Entry 7E7D (electron microscopy, 3.20 A resolution); this record covers chains B and C of the 3 polymer chains in the assembly.

Chain B (and C):
Name: Spike glycoprotein, Collagen alpha-1(I) chain
Organism: Severe acute respiratory syndrome coronavirus 2
Notes: chain C of this document is another copy of the same molecule, construct and numbering; everything in this record applies to it too
UniProtKB: chimeric construct of P0DTC2, P02452: residues 1-1211 from P0DTC2 (SPIKE_SARS2) positions 1-1211 (same numbers); residues 1214-1520 from P02452 positions 1156-1462 (UniProt number = residue number - 58)
Chain sequence (1520 residues; each row starts with the number of its first residue):
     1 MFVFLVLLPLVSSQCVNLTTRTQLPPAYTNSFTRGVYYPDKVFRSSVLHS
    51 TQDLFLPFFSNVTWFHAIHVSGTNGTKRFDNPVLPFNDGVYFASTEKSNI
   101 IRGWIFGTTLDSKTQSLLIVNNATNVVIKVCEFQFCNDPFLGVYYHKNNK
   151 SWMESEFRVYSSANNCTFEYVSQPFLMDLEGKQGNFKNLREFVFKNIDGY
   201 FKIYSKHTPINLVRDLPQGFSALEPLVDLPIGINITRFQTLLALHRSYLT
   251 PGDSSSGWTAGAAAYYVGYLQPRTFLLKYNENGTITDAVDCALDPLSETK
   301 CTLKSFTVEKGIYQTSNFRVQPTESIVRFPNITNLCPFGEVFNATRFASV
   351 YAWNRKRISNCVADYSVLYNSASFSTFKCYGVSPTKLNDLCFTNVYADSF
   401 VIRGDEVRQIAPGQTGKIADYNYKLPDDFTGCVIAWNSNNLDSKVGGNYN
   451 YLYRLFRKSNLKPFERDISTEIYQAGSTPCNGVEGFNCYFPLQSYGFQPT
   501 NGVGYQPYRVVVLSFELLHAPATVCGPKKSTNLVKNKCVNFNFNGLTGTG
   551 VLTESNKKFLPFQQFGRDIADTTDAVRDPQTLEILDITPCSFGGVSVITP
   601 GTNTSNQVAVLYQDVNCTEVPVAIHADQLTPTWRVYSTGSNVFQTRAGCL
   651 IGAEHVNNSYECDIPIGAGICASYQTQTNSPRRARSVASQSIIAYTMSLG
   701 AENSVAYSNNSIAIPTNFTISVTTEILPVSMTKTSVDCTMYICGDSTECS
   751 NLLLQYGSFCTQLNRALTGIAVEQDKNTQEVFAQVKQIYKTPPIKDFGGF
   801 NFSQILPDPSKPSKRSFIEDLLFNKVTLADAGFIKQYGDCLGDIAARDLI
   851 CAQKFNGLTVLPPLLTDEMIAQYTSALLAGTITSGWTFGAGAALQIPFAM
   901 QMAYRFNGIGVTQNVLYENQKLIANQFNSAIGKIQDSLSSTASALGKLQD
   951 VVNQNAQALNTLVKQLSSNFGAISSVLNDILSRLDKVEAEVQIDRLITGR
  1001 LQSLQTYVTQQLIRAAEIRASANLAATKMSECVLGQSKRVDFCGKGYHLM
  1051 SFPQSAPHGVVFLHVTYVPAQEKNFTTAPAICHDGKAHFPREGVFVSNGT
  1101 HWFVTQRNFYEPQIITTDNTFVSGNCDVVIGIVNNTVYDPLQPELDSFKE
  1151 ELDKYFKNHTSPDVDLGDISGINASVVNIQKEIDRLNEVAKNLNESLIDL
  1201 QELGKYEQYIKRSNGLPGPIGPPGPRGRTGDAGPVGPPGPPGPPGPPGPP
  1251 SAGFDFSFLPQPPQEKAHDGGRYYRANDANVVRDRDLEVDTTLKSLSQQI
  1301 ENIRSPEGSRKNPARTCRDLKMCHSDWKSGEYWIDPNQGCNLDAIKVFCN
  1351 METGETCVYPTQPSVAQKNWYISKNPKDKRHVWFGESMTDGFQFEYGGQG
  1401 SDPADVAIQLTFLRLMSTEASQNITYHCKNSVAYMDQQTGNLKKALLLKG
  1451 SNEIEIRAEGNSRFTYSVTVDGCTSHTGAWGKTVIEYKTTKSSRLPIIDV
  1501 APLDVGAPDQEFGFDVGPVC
Not modelled in the structure: 1-13, 19-25, 71-75, 145-152, 176-185, 247-258, 677-688, 1148-1520
Sequence notes: linker (1212-1213); variant Asn1277 (Asp1219 in P02452), Lys1449 (Gln1391 in P02452), Ser1492 (Thr1434 in P02452)
Disulfides: Cys15-Cys136, Cys131-Cys166, Cys291-Cys301, Cys336-Cys361, Cys379-Cys432, Cys391-Cys525, Cys480-Cys488, Cys617-Cys649, Cys662-Cys671, Cys738-Cys760, Cys743-Cys749, Cys840-Cys851, Cys1032-Cys1043, Cys1082-Cys1126
Glycans and other covalent adducts: N-acetylglucosamine (NAG) linked to Asn17, Asn61, Asn122, Asn165, Asn234, Asn282, Asn331, Asn343, Asn603, Asn616, Asn657, Asn709, Asn717, Asn801, Asn1074, Asn1098, Asn1134
Ligand contacts:
  - Elaidic acid (ELA), molecule 1: Cys336, Pro337, Phe338, Val341, Phe342, Ile358, Ala363, Tyr365, Leu368, Tyr369, Phe374, Phe377, Leu387, Phe392, Val395, Ile434, Leu513, Phe515, Val524
  - Elaidic acid (ELA), molecule 2: Arg408, Gln409, Thr415, Gly416
UniProt features mapped onto this chain:
  - region: Asn280 to Cys301 (Putative superantigen), Arg403 to Asp405 (Integrin-binding motif), Asn448 to Phe456 (Immunodominant HLA epitope recognized by the CD8+), Pro681 to Ala684 (Putative superantigen), Ser816 to Tyr837 (Fusion peptide 1), Lys835 to Phe855 (Fusion peptide 2), Asp1163 to Glu1202 (Heptad repeat 2), Ser1251 to Ala1276 (Nonhelical region (C-terminal))
  - site (Cleavage): Arg685, Ser686, Arg815, Ser816
  - glycosylation: Asn17 (N-linked (GlcNAc...) (complex) asparagine), Asn61 (N-linked (GlcNAc...) (hybrid) asparagine), Asn74 (N-linked (GlcNAc...) (complex) asparagine), Asn122 (N-linked (GlcNAc...) (hybrid) asparagine), Asn149 (N-linked (GlcNAc...) (complex) asparagine), Asn165 (N-linked (GlcNAc...) (complex) asparagine), Asn234 (N-linked (GlcNAc...) (high mannose) asparagine), Asn282 (N-linked (GlcNAc...) (complex) asparagine), Thr323 (O-linked (GalNAc) threonine), Ser325 (O-linked (HexNAc...) serine), Asn331 (N-linked (GlcNAc...) (complex) asparagine), Asn343 (N-linked (GlcNAc...) (complex) asparagine), Asn603 (N-linked (GlcNAc...) (hybrid) asparagine), Asn616 (N-linked (GlcNAc...) (complex) asparagine), Asn657 (N-linked (GlcNAc...) (complex) asparagine), Thr676 (O-linked (GlcNAc...) threonine), Thr678 (O-linked (GlcNAc...) threonine), Asn709 (N-linked (GlcNAc...) (high mannose) asparagine), Asn717 (N-linked (GlcNAc...) (hybrid) asparagine), Asn801 (N-linked (GlcNAc...) (hybrid) asparagine) and 7 more in UniProt
  - binding site (Ca(2+)): Asp1335, Asn1337, Gln1338, Cys1340, Asp1343
  - modified residue: Pro1217 (4-hydroxyproline), Pro1222 (3-hydroxyproline), Pro1223 (4-hydroxyproline), Pro1237 (3-hydroxyproline), Pro1238 (4-hydroxyproline), Pro1240 (3-hydroxyproline), Pro1241 (4-hydroxyproline), Pro1243 (3-hydroxyproline), Pro1244 (4-hydroxyproline), Pro1247 (4-hydroxyproline), Pro1250 (4-hydroxyproline), Lys1266 (Allysine)

Chain B / chain C interface:
Contacting residue pairs (228; chain B residue first):
  Gln52(B) - Asn751(C)  hydrogen bond
  Gln52(B) - Leu754(C)
  Gln314(B) - Leu861(C)
  Ser316(B) - Asp737(C)
  Asn317(B) - Asp737(C)  hydrogen bond
  Asn317(B) - Met740(C)
  Arg355(B) - Tyr200(C)  hydrogen bond
  Arg355(B) - Pro230(C)
  Gly381(B) - Arg983(C)  hydrogen bond (backbone-side chain)
  Val382(B) - Arg983(C)
  Ser383(B) - Arg983(C)  hydrogen bond (backbone-backbone)
  Ser383(B) - Leu984(C)
  Ser383(B) - Asp985(C)  hydrogen bond (side chain-backbone)
  Ser383(B) - Glu988(C)  hydrogen bond
  Thr385(B) - Asp985(C)  hydrogen bond
  Lys386(B) - Leu981(C)
  Lys386(B) - Ser982(C)
  Lys386(B) - Arg983(C)
  Lys386(B) - Leu984(C)
  Leu390(B) - Ser982(C)
  Tyr396(B) - Tyr200(C)
  Tyr396(B) - Pro230(C)
  Arg403(B) - Ser373(C)
  Asp405(B) - Ser373(C)
  Asp405(B) - Phe374(C)
  Asp405(B) - Ser375(C)
  Arg408(B) - Phe374(C)  hydrogen bond (side chain-backbone)
  Arg408(B) - Ser375(C)
  Arg408(B) - Phe377(C)
  Gly413(B) - Pro384(C)
  Gly413(B) - Thr385(C)
  Gln414(B) - Thr385(C)
  Thr415(B) - Tyr365(C)  hydrogen bond
  Thr415(B) - Tyr369(C)
  Thr415(B) - Phe377(C)
  Thr415(B) - Pro384(C)
  Gly416(B) - Tyr369(C)
  Lys417(B) - Tyr369(C)
  Asp420(B) - Tyr369(C)
  Tyr421(B) - Ser366(C)  hydrogen bond
  Tyr421(B) - Tyr369(C)  hydrophobic
  Leu455(B) - Tyr369(C)
  Leu455(B) - Asn370(C)
  Pro463(B) - Asp198(C)
  Pro463(B) - Gly199(C)
  Phe464(B) - Asp198(C)
  Phe464(B) - Gly232(C)
  Glu465(B) - Gly232(C)
  Glu465(B) - Asn234(C)
  Arg466(B) - Gly232(C)  hydrogen bond (backbone-backbone)
  Ile468(B) - Gln115(C)
  Ile468(B) - Glu132(C)
  Glu471(B) - Lys113(C)
  Val503(B) - Val503(C)  hydrophobic
  Tyr505(B) - Ser373(C)
  Leu517(B) - Arg983(C)
  Leu518(B) - Asp979(C)
  Gly545(B) - Ser982(C)  hydrogen bond (backbone-side chain)
  Leu546(B) - Asp979(C)
  Thr547(B) - Asn978(C)  hydrogen bond (backbone-side chain)
  Thr547(B) - Ser982(C)  hydrogen bond
  Gly548(B) - Asn978(C)
  Thr549(B) - Asp745(C)
  Asn556(B) - Asp843(C)
  Lys557(B) - Asp843(C)
  Lys557(B) - Ala846(C)
  Lys558(B) - Phe43(C)
  Phe559(B) - Phe43(C)  hydrophobic
  Phe562(B) - Lys41(C)
  Gln563(B) - Lys41(C)
  Gln563(B) - Val42(C)
  Gln563(B) - Phe43(C)
  Phe565(B) - Phe43(C)  hydrogen bond (backbone-backbone)
  Gly566(B) - Phe43(C)
  Arg567(B) - Val42(C)
  Arg567(B) - Phe43(C)  hydrogen bond (backbone-backbone)
  Asp568(B) - Ala846(C)
  Ile569(B) - Val47(C)  hydrophobic
  Ile569(B) - Val963(C)  hydrophobic
  Ile569(B) - Ser967(C)
  Ala570(B) - Val963(C)
  Ala570(B) - Leu966(C)
  Ala570(B) - Ser967(C)
  Asp571(B) - Ser967(C)
  Asp571(B) - Ser975(C)
  Asp571(B) - Val976(C)
  Asp574(B) - Ala846(C)
  Asp586(B) - Gly842(C)
  Asp586(B) - Asp843(C)  hydrogen bond (side chain-backbone)
  Thr588(B) - Tyr837(C)  hydrogen bond
  Pro589(B) - Tyr837(C)
  Pro589(B) - Phe855(C)
  Cys590(B) - Asp745(C)  hydrogen bond
  Ser591(B) - Met740(C)
  Ser591(B) - Asp745(C)  hydrogen bond
  Phe592(B) - Tyr837(C)  hydrophobic
  Phe592(B) - Lys854(C)
  Phe592(B) - Phe855(C)  hydrophobic
  Gln613(B) - Leu861(C)
  Asp614(B) - Phe833(C)
  Asp614(B) - Ile834(C)
  Asp614(B) - Lys835(C)  hydrogen bond (side chain-backbone)
  Asp614(B) - Gln836(C)
  Asp614(B) - Tyr837(C)
  Asp614(B) - Lys854(C)  salt bridge
  Asp614(B) - Thr859(C)
  Asn616(B) - Gln836(C)
  Glu619(B) - Gln836(C)
  Glu619(B) - Tyr837(C)
  Glu619(B) - Gly838(C)  hydrogen bond (side chain-backbone)
  Arg646(B) - Gly832(C)
  Arg646(B) - Ile834(C)
  Arg646(B) - Thr866(C)
  Ala647(B) - Ile834(C)
  Ala647(B) - Pro862(C)  hydrophobic
  Gly648(B) - Ile834(C)
  Pro665(B) - Leu864(C)  hydrophobic
  Gly667(B) - Pro863(C)
  Gly667(B) - Leu864(C)
  Ala668(B) - Pro863(C)  hydrogen bond (backbone-backbone)
  Ala668(B) - Leu864(C)
  Ala668(B) - Thr866(C)
  Gly669(B) - Leu864(C)  hydrogen bond (backbone-backbone)
  Gly669(B) - Thr866(C)
  Gly669(B) - Met869(C)
  Ile670(B) - Leu864(C)
  Cys671(B) - Leu864(C)  hydrophobic
  Thr696(B) - Met869(C)
  Met697(B) - Leu864(C)  hydrophobic
  Met697(B) - Leu865(C)  hydrophobic
  Met697(B) - Met869(C)  hydrophobic
  Leu699(B) - Lys786(C)  hydrogen bond (backbone-side chain)
  Leu699(B) - Ile788(C)  hydrophobic
  Leu699(B) - Met869(C)
  Leu699(B) - Gln872(C)
  Leu699(B) - Tyr873(C)  hydrogen bond (backbone-side chain)
  Gly700(B) - Lys786(C)
  Ala701(B) - Lys786(C)  hydrogen bond (backbone-backbone)
  Ala701(B) - Gln787(C)
  Ala701(B) - Ile788(C)  hydrogen bond (backbone-backbone)
  Glu702(B) - Ile788(C)
  Asn703(B) - Gln787(C)  hydrogen bond
  Asn703(B) - Ile788(C)  hydrogen bond (backbone-backbone)
  Asn703(B) - Tyr789(C)
  Asn703(B) - Lys790(C)  hydrogen bond (backbone-backbone)
  Val705(B) - Tyr789(C)  hydrophobic
  Val705(B) - Thr883(C)
  Val705(B) - Gln895(C)
  Ala706(B) - Gln895(C)
  Tyr707(B) - Asp796(C)  hydrogen bond (side chain-backbone)
  Tyr707(B) - Phe797(C)
  Tyr707(B) - Thr883(C)
  Tyr707(B) - Ile896(C)
  Tyr707(B) - Pro897(C)  hydrophobic
  Tyr707(B) - Phe898(C)  hydrogen bond (side chain-backbone)
  Ser708(B) - Pro897(C)
  Asn709(B) - Asp796(C)  hydrogen bond
  Asn709(B) - Pro897(C)
  Asn710(B) - Pro897(C)
  Ser711(B) - Gln895(C)  hydrogen bond
  Ser711(B) - Ile896(C)
  Ser711(B) - Pro897(C)
  Ile712(B) - Gln895(C)
  Ile712(B) - Ile896(C)  hydrophobic
  Ala713(B) - Leu894(C)
  Ala713(B) - Gln895(C)  hydrogen bond (backbone-backbone)
  Pro715(B) - Leu894(C)  hydrophobic
  Gln957(B) - Arg765(C)
  Thr961(B) - Arg765(C)
  Gln965(B) - Ser758(C)
  Gln965(B) - Phe759(C)
  Gln965(B) - Gln762(C)
  Ser968(B) - Gln755(C)  hydrogen bond (side chain-backbone)
  Asn969(B) - Gln755(C)
  Phe970(B) - Tyr756(C)  hydrogen bond (backbone-side chain)
  Phe970(B) - Phe759(C)  hydrophobic
  Gly971(B) - Tyr756(C)
  Gly971(B) - Asp994(C)
  Asp985(B) - Asp427(C)
  Lys986(B) - Asp427(C)
  Val987(B) - Asp427(C)
  Gln1002(B) - Phe759(C)
  Ser1003(B) - Phe759(C)
  Thr1006(B) - Gln762(C)
  Thr1006(B) - Gln1005(C)
  Gln1010(B) - Gln762(C)
  Ile1013(B) - Leu1012(C)  hydrophobic
  Glu1017(B) - Arg1019(C)  salt bridge
  Arg1039(B) - Thr1027(C)
  Arg1039(B) - Glu1031(C)  salt bridge
  Arg1039(B) - Arg1039(C)
  Val1040(B) - Ser1030(C)
  Val1040(B) - Glu1031(C)
  Val1040(B) - Gly1035(C)
  Asp1041(B) - Gln784(C)
  Asp1041(B) - Gly889(C)
  Asp1041(B) - Ser1030(C)
  Asp1041(B) - Leu1034(C)
  Lys1045(B) - Gly889(C)
  Gly1046(B) - Ala890(C)
  Tyr1047(B) - Trp886(C)
  Tyr1047(B) - Ala890(C)
  Val1068(B) - Ala890(C)
  Glu1072(B) - Ala892(C)
  Glu1072(B) - Leu894(C)
  Asn1074(B) - Gln895(C)
  Thr1077(B) - Pro897(C)
  Thr1077(B) - Met900(C)  hydrogen bond
  Ala1078(B) - Met900(C)
  Pro1079(B) - Tyr917(C)  hydrophobic
  Phe1089(B) - Asn914(C)
  Phe1089(B) - Tyr917(C)  hydrophobic
  Pro1090(B) - Gln913(C)  hydrogen bond (backbone-side chain)
  Val1094(B) - Met900(C)  hydrophobic
  Val1094(B) - Tyr904(C)
  Arg1107(B) - Tyr904(C)
  Arg1107(B) - Asn907(C)
  Ser1123(B) - Asn914(C)
  Ser1123(B) - Glu918(C)
  Val1128(B) - Tyr917(C)
  Val1128(B) - Glu918(C)
  Val1128(B) - Lys921(C)  hydrogen bond (backbone-side chain)
  Val1129(B) - Tyr917(C)
  Ile1130(B) - Lys921(C)
  Leu1141(B) - Leu1141(C)  hydrophobic
  Leu1141(B) - Glu1144(C)
  Leu1145(B) - Glu1144(C)
  Leu1145(B) - Ser1147(C)
Other interface residues (no listed pair), chain B (150 interface residues in all): Thr302, Thr315, Pro384, Lys424, Pro426, Asp428, Thr430, Phe456, Ser469, Gln493, His519, Val551, Thr553, Thr572, Val615, Ala623, Glu661, Cys662, Ile666, Ser704, Thr1009, Pro1069, Glu1092, Phe1121
Other interface residues (no listed pair), chain C (131 interface residues in all): Asn165, Thr167, Ile231, Thr376, Gly413, Ser735, Ser750, Thr761, Ala766, Glu773, Pro792, Cys840, Leu841, Gly891, Ala893, Thr912, Gln920, Lys964, Thr1009, Ile1013, Leu1145

Summary:
The interface between chain B and chain C involves 150 residues on one side and 131 on the other; the contacts
include 42 hydrogen bonds and 3 salt bridges. Among the polar pairs are Asp614(B)-Lys854(C),
Glu1017(B)-Arg1019(C) and Arg1039(B)-Glu1031(C). Chain B binds Elaidic acid.
Chain B and chain C are both Spike glycoprotein, Collagen alpha-1(I) chain (Severe acute respiratory syndrome
coronavirus 2); the structure, Cryo-EM structure of the SARS-CoV-2 wild-type S-Trimer from a subunit vaccine
candidate, was determined by electron microscopy, deposited together with 7E7B.
